Entry 6ERQ (X-ray diffraction, 4.50 A resolution (low resolution: residue-level contacts below are approximate; hydrogen-bond / salt-bridge calls are withheld)); this record covers chains A and F of the 5 polymer chains in the assembly.

# Chain A
Name: DNA-directed RNA polymerase, mitochondrial
Source organism: Homo sapiens
Notes: EC 2.7.7.6
UniProt: O00411 (RPOM_HUMAN); numbering as in UniProt (aligned over 105-1230)
Sequence (1128 residues; row label = number of the first residue in the row):
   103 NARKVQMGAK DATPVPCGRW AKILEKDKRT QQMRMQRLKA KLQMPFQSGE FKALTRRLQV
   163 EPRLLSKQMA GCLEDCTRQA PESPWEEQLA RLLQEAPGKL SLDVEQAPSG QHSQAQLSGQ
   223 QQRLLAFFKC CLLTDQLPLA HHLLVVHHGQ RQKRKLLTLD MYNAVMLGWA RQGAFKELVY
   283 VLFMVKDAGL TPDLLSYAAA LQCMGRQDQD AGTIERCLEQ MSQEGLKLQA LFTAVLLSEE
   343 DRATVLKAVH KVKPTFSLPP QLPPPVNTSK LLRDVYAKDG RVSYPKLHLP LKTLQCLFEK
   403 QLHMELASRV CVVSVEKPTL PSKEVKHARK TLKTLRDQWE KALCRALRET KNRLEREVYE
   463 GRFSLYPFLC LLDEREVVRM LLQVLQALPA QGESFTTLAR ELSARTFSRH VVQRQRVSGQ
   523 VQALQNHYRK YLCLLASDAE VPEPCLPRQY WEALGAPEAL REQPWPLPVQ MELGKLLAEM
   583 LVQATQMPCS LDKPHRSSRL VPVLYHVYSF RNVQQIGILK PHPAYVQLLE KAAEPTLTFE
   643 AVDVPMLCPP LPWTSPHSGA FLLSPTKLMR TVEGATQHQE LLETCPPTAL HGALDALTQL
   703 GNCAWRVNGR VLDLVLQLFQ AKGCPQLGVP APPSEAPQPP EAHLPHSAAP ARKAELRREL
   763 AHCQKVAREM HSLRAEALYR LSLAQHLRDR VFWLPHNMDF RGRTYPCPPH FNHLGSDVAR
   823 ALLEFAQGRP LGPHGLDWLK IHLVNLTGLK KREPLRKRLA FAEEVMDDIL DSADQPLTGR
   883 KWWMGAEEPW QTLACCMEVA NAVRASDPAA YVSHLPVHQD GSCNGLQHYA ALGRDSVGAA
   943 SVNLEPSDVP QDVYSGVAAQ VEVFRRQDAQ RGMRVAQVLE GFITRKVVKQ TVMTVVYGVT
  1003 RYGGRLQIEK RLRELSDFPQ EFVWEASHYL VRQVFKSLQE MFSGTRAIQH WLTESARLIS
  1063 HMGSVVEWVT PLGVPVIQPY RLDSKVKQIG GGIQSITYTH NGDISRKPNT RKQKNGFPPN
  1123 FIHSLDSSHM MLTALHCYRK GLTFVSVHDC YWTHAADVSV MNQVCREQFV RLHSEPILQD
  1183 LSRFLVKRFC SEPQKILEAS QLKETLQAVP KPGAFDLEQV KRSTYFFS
Disordered / not traced: 103-121, 147-217, 595-597, 740-760, 1094-1096
Sequence notes: expression tag (103-104); conflict Ala555 (Glu in O00411)
Swiss-Prot annotation at these positions:
  - active site: Asp922, Lys991, Asp1151
  - natural variant: Gln149 to Ser1230 (deletion: In COXPD55), His250 (H250D: In COXPD55), Ala555 (E555A: this construct carries the variant), Pro566 (P566S: In COXPD55), Ser611 (S611F: In COXPD55), Phe641 (F641L: In COXPD55), Pro742 to Pro747 (deletion: In COXPD55), Pro810 (P810S: In COXPD55; uncertain significance), Asp870 (D870N: In COXPD55; uncertain significance), Cys925 to Ser1230 (deletion: In COXPD55), Arg1013 (R1013C: In COXPD55), Ser1193 (S1193F: In COXPD55)
Reported in the primary citation:
  - mutagenesis - R601E: decreased catalytic activity

# Chain F
Name: Dimethyladenosine transferase 2, mitochondrial
Source organism: Homo sapiens
Notes: EC 2.1.1.-
UniProt: Q9H5Q4 (TFB2M_HUMAN); numbering as in UniProt (aligned over 22-396)
Sequence (377 residues; row label = number of the first residue in the row):
    20 NARFCILGSE AATRKHLPAR NHCGLSDSSP QLWPEPDFRN PPRKASKASL DFKRYVTDRR
    80 LAETLAQIYL GKPSRPPHLL LECNPGPGIL TQALLEAGAK VVALESDKTF IPHLESLGKN
   140 LDGKLRVIHC DFFKLDPRSG GVIKPPAMSS RGLFKNLGIE AVPWTADIPL KVVGMFPSRG
   200 EKRALWKLAY DLYSCTSIYK FGRIEVNMFI GEKEFQKLMA DPGNPDLYHV LSVIWQLACE
   260 IKVLHMEPWS SFDIYTRKGP LENPKRRELL DQLQQKLYLI QMIPRQNLFT KNLTPMNYNI
   320 FFHLLKHCFG RRSATVIDHL RSLTPLDARD ILMQIGKQED EKVVNMHPQD FKTLFETIER
   380 SKDCAYKWLY DETLEDR
Disordered / not traced: 20-71, 91-96, 268-294, 393-396
Sequence notes: expression tag (20-21)
Swiss-Prot annotation at these positions:
  - region: Arg330, Arg331 (DNA-binding)
  - binding site (S-adenosyl-L-methionine): Val75, Glu124, Asp150
  - mutagenesis: Gly105 (G105A: Abolishes methyltransferase activity), Arg330 (R330A: Impairs transcription initiation; when associated with A-331), Arg331 (R331A: Impairs transcription initiation; when associated with A-330)

# Interface between chain A and chain F
Residue-residue contacts (25; chain A residue first):
  Arg601(A) with Asp346(F)
  Tyr607(A) with Leu388(F)
  His608(A) with Ser341(F)
  Val609(A) with His326(F); Ser341(F)
  Tyr610(A) with His322(F); His326(F); Arg330(F)
  Ser611(A) with Glu391(F)
  Phe612(A) with His322(F); Lys325(F); His326(F); Glu391(F)
  Arg613(A) with Glu391(F); Thr392(F)
  Gln617(A) with Gly329(F)
  Lys622(A) with Leu388(F); Asp390(F)
  His624(A) with Pro344(F); Tyr385(F)
  Pro625(A) with Tyr385(F); Leu388(F)
  Ala626(A) with Tyr385(F)
  Glu1023(A) with Gly160(F)
  Phe1024(A) with Ile162(F)
Also at the interface, not in a pair above, chain A (17 interface residues in all): Leu593, Arg976

# In short
Chain A and chain F form an interface of 17 and 15 residues respectively. Curated annotation (UniProt) lists 3
active-site residues on chain A; 3 S-adenosyl-L-methionine-binding residues and 3 mutagenesis sites on chain
F. From the paper: R601E of chain A reduces catalytic activity.
Chain A is DNA-directed RNA polymerase, mitochondrial and chain F is Dimethyladenosine transferase 2,
mitochondrial, both from Homo sapiens; the structure, Structure of the human mitochondrial transcription
initiation complex at the HSP promoter, was determined by X-ray diffraction, deposited together with 6ERO and
6ERP.
